7KV8 - chains b and c of the 6 polymer chains in the assembly; structure by electron microscopy, 2.50 A resolution.

# Chain b (and c)
Name: Matrix protein M
Source organism: Dengue virus 2
Notes: chain c of this document is another copy of the same molecule, construct and numbering; everything in this record applies to it too
UniProtKB: A0A7D0JW86 (A0A7D0JW86_9FLAV); residues 90-164 here correspond to UniProt positions 206-280 (UniProt number = residue number + 116)
Sequence (75 residues; each row starts with the number of its first residue):
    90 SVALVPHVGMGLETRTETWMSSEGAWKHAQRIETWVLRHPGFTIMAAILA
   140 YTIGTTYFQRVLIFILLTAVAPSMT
Not modelled in the structure: 162-164 (chain c: fully traced)

# How chain b and chain c interact
Residue-residue contacts (29):
  S90(b) - A92(c)
  A92(b) - L93(c)
  L93(b) - A92(c)
  L93(b) - L93(c)  hydrophobic
  L93(b) - R120(c)
  V94(b) - R120(c)
  P95(b) - T164(c)
  H117(b) - S162(c)
  H117(b) - M163(c)
  R120(b) - L93(c)
  R120(b) - V94(c)
  I142(b) - F147(c)  hydrophobic
  I142(b) - Q148(c)  hydrogen bond (backbone-side chain)
  I142(b) - L151(c)  hydrophobic
  G143(b) - Q148(c)
  T144(b) - Q148(c)  hydrogen bond
  F147(b) - I142(c)  hydrophobic
  Q148(b) - I142(c)  hydrogen bond (side chain-backbone)
  Q148(b) - G143(c)
  Q148(b) - T144(c)  hydrogen bond
  Q148(b) - Q148(c)  hydrogen bond
  L151(b) - I142(c)  hydrophobic
  I152(b) - L151(c)  hydrophobic
  L155(b) - L155(c)  hydrophobic
  L155(b) - L156(c)  hydrophobic
  L155(b) - V159(c)
  L156(b) - L155(c)  hydrophobic
  V159(b) - A158(c)  hydrophobic
  V159(b) - V159(c)  hydrophobic
Also at the interface, not in a pair above, chain b (19 interface residues in all): V97, A158
Also at the interface, not in a pair above, chain c (20 interface residues in all): S90, I152, P161

# In short
19 residues of chain b and 20 residues of chain c are in contact, with 5 hydrogen bonds. Among the polar pairs
are I142(b)-Q148(c), T144(b)-Q148(c) and Q148(b)-Q148(c).
Both chains are Matrix protein M (Dengue virus 2). Entry 7KV8 (Chimeric flavivirus between Binjari virus and
Dengue virus serotype-2) was determined by electron microscopy, deposited together with 7KV9, 7KVA and 7KVB.
